5D9Q - chains J and K of the 15 polymer chains in the assembly; structure by X-ray diffraction, 4.40 A resolution (low resolution: residue-level contacts below are approximate; hydrogen-bond / salt-bridge calls are withheld).

# Chain J
Protein: Envelope glycoprotein gp120
Source organism: Human immunodeficiency virus 1
UniProtKB: Q2N0S6 (Q2N0S6_9HIV1); the construct lacks a stretch of the UniProt sequence and is renumbered around it, so the offset changes along the chain: 31-141 = UniProt 30-140; 150-185 = UniProt 141-176; 189-309 = UniProt 188-308; 312-321 = UniProt 309-318; 2 more segments
Amino-acid sequence (472 residues; row label = number of the first residue in the row; note: 14 numbers in that range are skipped by the numbering (no residue carries them; nothing is unmodelled there); a row labelled like 185A-185K holds insertion residues (185A, then the next letters in order)):
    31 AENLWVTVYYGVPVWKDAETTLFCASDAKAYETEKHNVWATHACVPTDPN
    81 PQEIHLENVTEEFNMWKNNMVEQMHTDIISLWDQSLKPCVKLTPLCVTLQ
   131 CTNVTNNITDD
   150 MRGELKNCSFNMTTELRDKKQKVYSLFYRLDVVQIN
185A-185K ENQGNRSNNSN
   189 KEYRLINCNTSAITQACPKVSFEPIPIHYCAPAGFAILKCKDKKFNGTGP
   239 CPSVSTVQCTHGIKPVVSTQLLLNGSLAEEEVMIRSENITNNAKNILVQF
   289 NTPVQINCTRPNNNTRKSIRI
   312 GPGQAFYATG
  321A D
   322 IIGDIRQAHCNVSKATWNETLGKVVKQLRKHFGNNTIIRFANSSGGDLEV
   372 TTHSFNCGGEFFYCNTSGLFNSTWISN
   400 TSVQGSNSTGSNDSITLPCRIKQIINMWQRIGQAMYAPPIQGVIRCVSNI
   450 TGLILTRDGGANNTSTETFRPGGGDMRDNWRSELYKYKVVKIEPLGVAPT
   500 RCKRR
Not modelled in the structure: 31, 185A-185K, 400-410, 504
Construct notes: conflict Asn332 (Thr330 in Q2N0S6), Ala460 (Ser457 in Q2N0S6), Asn461 (Thr458 in Q2N0S6), Thr463 (Ser460 in Q2N0S6), Ser464 (Thr461 in Q2N0S6), Cys501 (Ala498 in Q2N0S6)
Cystine bridges: Cys54-Cys74, Cys119-Cys205, Cys126-Cys196, Cys131-Cys157, Cys218-Cys247, Cys228-Cys239, Cys296-Cys331, Cys378-Cys445, Cys385-Cys418
Covalent attachments: N-acetylglucosamine (NAG) linked to Asn88, Asn133, Asn156, Asn160, Asn234, Asn262, Asn276, Asn295, Asn301, Asn339, Asn363, Asn386, Asn392, Asn448, Asn462; glycan linked to Asn137, Asn197, Asn332
From the paper describing this entry:
  - post-translational modification sites: Asn197, Asn234, Asn262, Asn276, Asn462

# Chain K
Protein: Envelope glycoprotein gp41
Source organism: Human immunodeficiency virus 1
UniProtKB: Q2N0S9 (Q2N0S9_9HIV1); residues 512-663 here correspond to UniProt positions 511-662 (UniProt number = residue number - 1)
Amino-acid sequence (152 residues; numbered 512 to 663; the number before each row is that of its first residue):
   512 AVGIGAVFLGFLGAAGSTMGAASMTLTVQARNLLSGIVQQQSNLLRAPEA
   562 QQHLLKLTVWGIKQLQARVLAVERYLRDQQLLGIWGCSGKLICCTNVPWN
   612 SSWSNRNLSEIWDNMTWLQWDKEISNYTQIIYGLLEESQNQQEKNEQDLL
   662 AL
Not modelled in the structure: 512-518, 545-568
Construct notes: conflict Pro559 (Ile558 in Q2N0S9), Cys605 (Thr604 in Q2N0S9)
Cystine bridges: Cys598-Cys604
Covalent attachments: N-acetylglucosamine (NAG) linked to Asn611, Asn637

# Chain J / chain K interface
Contacting residue pairs (94):
  Leu34(J) - Trp610(K)
  Leu34(J) - Leu619(K)
  Trp35(J) - Thr606(K)
  Trp35(J) - Asn607(K)
  Trp35(J) - Val608(K)
  Val36(J) - Thr606(K)
  Val36(J) - Val608(K)
  Val36(J) - Trp610(K)
  Val36(J) - Leu646(K)
  Thr37(J) - Cys604(K)
  Thr37(J) - Cys605(K)
  Val38(J) - Leu593(K)
  Val38(J) - Trp596(K)
  Val38(J) - Cys598(K)
  Val38(J) - Leu602(K)
  Val38(J) - Ile603(K)
  Val38(J) - Cys604(K)
  Tyr39(J) - Ser534(K)
  Tyr39(J) - Leu537(K)
  Tyr39(J) - Leu602(K)
  Tyr39(J) - Ile603(K)
  Tyr39(J) - Trp623(K)
  Tyr39(J) - Trp628(K)
  Tyr40(J) - Leu537(K)
  Tyr40(J) - Ala541(K)
  Tyr40(J) - Leu544(K)
  Tyr40(J) - Tyr586(K)
  Tyr40(J) - Gln590(K)
  Tyr40(J) - Leu593(K)
  Tyr40(J) - Lys601(K)
  Tyr40(J) - Leu602(K)
  Gly41(J) - Leu537(K)
  Gly41(J) - Gln540(K)
  Val42(J) - Leu537(K)
  Val42(J) - Trp628(K)
  Pro43(J) - Leu523(K)
  Pro43(J) - Ala525(K)
  Pro43(J) - Ala526(K)
  Pro43(J) - Trp628(K)
  Pro43(J) - Leu629(K)
  Val44(J) - Trp628(K)
  Val44(J) - Leu629(K)
  Trp45(J) - Leu523(K)
  Trp45(J) - Ala526(K)
  Trp45(J) - Leu629(K)
  Lys46(J) - Asp632(K)
  Thr51(J) - Lys574(K)
  Thr51(J) - Ala578(K)
  Leu52(J) - Lys574(K)
  Phe53(J) - Gln575(K)
  Cys54(J) - Trp571(K)
  Ala70(J) - Trp571(K)
  Thr71(J) - Trp571(K)
  Cys74(J) - Trp571(K)
  Ile84(J) - Leu520(K)
  Ile84(J) - Gly521(K)
  Ile84(J) - Phe522(K)
  Leu86(J) - Leu523(K)
  Glu87(J) - Gly527(K)
  Asn88(J) - Gly527(K)
  Val89(J) - Ala526(K)
  Val89(J) - Gly527(K)
  Gln103(J) - Lys574(K)
  Asp107(J) - Trp571(K)
  Asp107(J) - Lys574(K)
  Gln114(J) - Val570(K)
  Pro220(J) - Ala578(K)
  Ala221(J) - Ala582(K)
  Gly222(J) - Leu544(K)
  Phe223(J) - Leu581(K)
  Lys490(J) - Arg585(K)
  Ile491(J) - Leu523(K)
  Ile491(J) - Arg585(K)
  Glu492(J) - Arg585(K)
  Pro493(J) - Asp589(K)
  Leu494(J) - Asp589(K)
  Gly495(J) - Trp628(K)
  Val496(J) - Trp631(K)
  Ala497(J) - Met530(K)
  Ala497(J) - Trp623(K)
  Ala497(J) - Trp628(K)
  Pro498(J) - Trp610(K)
  Pro498(J) - Leu619(K)
  Pro498(J) - Ile622(K)
  Pro498(J) - Trp623(K)
  Pro498(J) - Trp631(K)
  Thr499(J) - Leu619(K)
  Cys501(J) - Cys605(K)  disulfide
  Cys501(J) - Thr606(K)
  Lys502(J) - Asn607(K)
  Arg503(J) - Gly597(K)
  Arg503(J) - Cys605(K)
  Arg503(J) - Asn607(K)
  Arg503(J) - Glu654(K)
Interface residues without a listed pair, chain J (47 interface residues in all): Ala73, Thr244
Interface residues without a listed pair, chain K (56 interface residues in all): Ala533, Thr536, Asn543, Gly572, Arg579, Leu592, Pro609, Arg617, Ile642, Tyr643
Cross-chain cystine bridges: Cys501(J)-Cys605(K)

# Summary
The interface between chain J and chain K involves 47 residues on one side and 56 on the other; the contacts
include 1 disulfide bond. N-acetylglucosamine is covalently linked to Asn88(J), Asn133(J), Asn156(J),
Asn160(J), Asn197(J) and Asn234(J) and 10 more. The paper reports modification sites Asn197(J), Asn234(J) and
Asn262(J) among others.
Chain J is Envelope glycoprotein gp120 and chain K is Envelope glycoprotein gp41, both from Human
immunodeficiency virus 1; the structure, Crystal Structure of the BG505 SOSIP gp140 HIV-1 Env trimer in
Complex with the Broadly Neutralizing ..., was determined by X-ray diffraction together with 5KZC from the
same study.
